7CHW - chains F and G of the 9 polymer chains in the assembly; structure by electron microscopy, 3.58 A resolution.

Chain F:
Name: RNA polymerase sigma factor RpoD
From: Escherichia coli
UniProt: Q0P6L9 (Q0P6L9_ECOLX); numbering as in UniProt (aligned over 1-613)
Amino-acid sequence (613 residues; numbered 1 to 613; the number before each row is that of its first residue):
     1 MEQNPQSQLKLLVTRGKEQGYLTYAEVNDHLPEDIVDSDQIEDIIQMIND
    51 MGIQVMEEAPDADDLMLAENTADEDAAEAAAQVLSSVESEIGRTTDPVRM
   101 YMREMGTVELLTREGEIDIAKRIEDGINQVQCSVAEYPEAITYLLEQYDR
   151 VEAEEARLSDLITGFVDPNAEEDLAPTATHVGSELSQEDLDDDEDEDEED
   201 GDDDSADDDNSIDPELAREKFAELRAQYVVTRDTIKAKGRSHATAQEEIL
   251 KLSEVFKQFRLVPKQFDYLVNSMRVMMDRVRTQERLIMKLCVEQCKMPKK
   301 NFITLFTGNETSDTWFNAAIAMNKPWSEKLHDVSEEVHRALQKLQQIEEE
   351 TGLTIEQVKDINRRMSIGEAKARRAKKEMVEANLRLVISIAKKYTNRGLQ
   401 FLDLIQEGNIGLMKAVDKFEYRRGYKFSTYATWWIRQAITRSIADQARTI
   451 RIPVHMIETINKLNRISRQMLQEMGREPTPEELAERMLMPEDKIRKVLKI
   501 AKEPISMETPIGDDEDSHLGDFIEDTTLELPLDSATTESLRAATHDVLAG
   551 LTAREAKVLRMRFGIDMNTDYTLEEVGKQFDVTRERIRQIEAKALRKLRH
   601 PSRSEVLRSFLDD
Not modelled in the structure: 1-89, 168-212, 237-242, 613

Chain G:
Molecule: 63-nt DNA strand
Sequence (63 nucleotides; row label = number of the first residue in the row; numbers below 1 keep their minus sign (DT-2 is residue -2)):
    -2 TCCCCTGCATCCGTGACAGCTCCCATTATAGCACAATTTAACACTTTTGT
    48 CAATCATTTTGTT
Not modelled in the structure: -2 to -1, 14-25

How chain F and chain G interact:
Contacting residue pairs - 15 pairs, chain F then chain G:
  Tyr394(F) - DT26(G)  base contact
  Arg397(F) - DT26(G)  hydrogen bond to the base
  Trp433(F) - DA27(G)  base contact
  Gln437(F) - DA27(G)  base contact
  Thr440(F) - DT26(G)  hydrogen bond to the base
  Arg465(F) - DT26(G)  salt bridge to the phosphate
  Arg562(F) - DT45(G)  salt bridge to the phosphate
  Thr572(F) - DT44(G)  sugar contact
  Thr572(F) - DT45(G)  phosphate contact
  Leu573(F) - DT45(G)  hydrogen bond to the phosphate
  Glu585(F) - DG46(G)  base contact
  Glu585(F) - DT47(G)  base contact
  Glu585(F) - DC48(G)  hydrogen bond to the base
  Arg588(F) - DT45(G)  base contact
  Glu591(F) - DG46(G)  phosphate contact
Interface residues without a listed pair, chain F (15 interface residues in all): Arg93, Glu574, Gln589
Interface residues without a listed pair, chain G (9 interface residues in all): DC9, DA49

Summary:
15 residues of chain F and 9 residues of chain G are in contact; the contacts include 4 hydrogen bonds and 2
salt bridges. Polar contacts include Arg397(F)-DT26(G), Thr440(F)-DT26(G) and Glu585(F)-DC48(G).
Here chain F is RNA polymerase sigma factor RpoD (Escherichia coli) and chain G is a 63-nt DNA strand. Entry
7CHW (Cryo-EM structure of an Escherichia coli RNAP-promoter open complex (RPo)) was determined by electron
microscopy.
